PDB entry 9K2V | electron microscopy, 3.40 A resolution | chains K and x of the 30 polymer chains in the assembly

# Chain K
Protein: Portal protein
Organism: Anabaena phage A-4L
UniProtKB: A0A059PYA9 (A0A059PYA9_9CAUD); numbering as in UniProt (aligned over 1-653)
Sequence (653 residues; row label = number of the first residue in the row):
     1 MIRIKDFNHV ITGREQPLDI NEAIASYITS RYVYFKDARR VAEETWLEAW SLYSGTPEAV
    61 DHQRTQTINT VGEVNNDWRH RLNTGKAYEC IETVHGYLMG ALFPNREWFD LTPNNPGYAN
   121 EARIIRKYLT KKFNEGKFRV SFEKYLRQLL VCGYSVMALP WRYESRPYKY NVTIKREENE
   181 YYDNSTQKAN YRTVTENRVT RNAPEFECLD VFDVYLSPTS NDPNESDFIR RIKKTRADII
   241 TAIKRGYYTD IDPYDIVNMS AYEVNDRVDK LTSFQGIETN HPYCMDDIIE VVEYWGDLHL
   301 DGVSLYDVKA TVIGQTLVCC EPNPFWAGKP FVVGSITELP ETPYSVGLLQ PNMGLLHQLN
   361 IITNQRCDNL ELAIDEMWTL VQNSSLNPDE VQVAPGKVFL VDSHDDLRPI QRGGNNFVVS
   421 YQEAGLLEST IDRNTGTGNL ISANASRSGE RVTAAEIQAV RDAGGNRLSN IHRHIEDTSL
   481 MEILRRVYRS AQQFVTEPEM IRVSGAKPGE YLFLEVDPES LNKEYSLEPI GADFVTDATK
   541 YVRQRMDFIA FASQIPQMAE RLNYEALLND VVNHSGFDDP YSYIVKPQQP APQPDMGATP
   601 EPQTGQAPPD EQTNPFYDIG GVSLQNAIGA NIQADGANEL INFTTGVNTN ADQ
Disordered / not traced: 1-611, 652-653

# Chain x
Protein: Internal virion protein
Organism: Anabaena phage A-4L
UniProtKB: A0A059PY42 (A0A059PY42_9CAUD); residues 1-380 here = UniProt positions 1-380
Sequence (380 residues; row label = number of the first residue in the row):
     1 MGGAAIGGIL GGVQLVAGIS QANSQANAQR QSLQAQAQTT VDASRIRQME ILQARDQSRF
    61 NSSMNELARQ QNYQNQTFLI QRQLLQEQMD AETTKQQAEQ QRLQTMSGIE QKDRQTEQQM
   121 VGAEVNFQQT LQQLAQQLGV VNAQSSQQLT GAEDATKELG QRLDTRDVLA MASGVGLGSS
   181 TSSQQQNADL LGTIDKVAKV LQGTQVGMEV QQRMTELASA SSESERNIKL SELGSYLSDS
   241 DFMRNIANIQ ASATNQNVDS TMGVNAAARE TAVNAINAAD MMNRQTDTVN NDLAEMGYQV
   301 QTSAVNSSQN NAMSGINAQY GSIGGNTFAG LLSSGVNAFN TYQGVLGQQN ALNQQKQMTY
   361 LNSGILSNGA TNNNTFKGYN
Disordered / not traced: 93-380

# Interface between chain K and chain x
Contacting residue pairs - 8 pairs, chain K then chain x:
  N626(K) - G8(x)
  A630(K) - G12(x)
  A630(K) - L15(x)  hydrophobic
  A630(K) - V16(x)
  N631(K) - I19(x)
  A634(K) - V16(x)  hydrophobic
  A634(K) - I19(x)  hydrophobic
  E639(K) - N23(x)
Other interface residues (no listed pair), chain K (7 interface residues in all): A627, D635

# Summary
7 residues of chain K and 6 residues of chain x are in contact.
Chain K is Portal protein and chain x is Internal virion protein, both from Anabaena phage A-4L; the
structure, Cyanophage A4 pre-ejectosome, was determined by electron microscopy, deposited together with 9JWB,
9K09 and 9K3A.
